7PHC - chains u and 3 of the 54 polymer chains in the assembly; structure by electron microscopy, 9.90 A resolution (very low resolution: no residue pairs are listed; an interface is given only as per-side residue counts).

# Chain u
Name: 50S ribosomal protein L27
Source organism: Mycoplasma pneumoniae M129
Reference sequence: P75458 (RL27_MYCPN); numbering as in UniProt (aligned over 1-104)
Sequence (104 residues; row label = number of the first residue in the row):
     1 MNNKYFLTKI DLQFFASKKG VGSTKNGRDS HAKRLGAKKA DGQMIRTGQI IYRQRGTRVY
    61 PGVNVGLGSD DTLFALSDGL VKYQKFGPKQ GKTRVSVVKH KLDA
Not modelled in the structure: 1-16, 103-104

# Chain 3
Molecule: 23S ribosomal RNA
Source organism: Mycoplasma pneumoniae M129
Sequence (2907 nucleotides; row label = number of the first residue in the row):
     1 UACAAUAAGU UACUAAGGGC UUAUGGUGGA UGCCUUGGCA CUAAUAGGCG AUGAAGGACG
    61 UGUUAACCUG CGAUAAGCUU CGGGUAGGUG GUAAGAACCU CAGAUCCGGA GAUUUCCGAA
   121 UGGAGCAAUC CGGUAGUUGG AAACAGCUAU CAUUAAUUGA UGAAUAAAUA GUCAAUUAAA
   181 GCAAUACGUG GUGAAGUGAA ACAUCUCAGU AGCCACAGGA AAAGAAAACG AAUGUGAUUC
   241 CGUGUGUAGU GGCGAGCGAA AGCGGAACAG GCCAAACUUA UCAUUAGAUA GGGGUUGUAG
   301 GGCUUGCAAU GUGGACUUGA AAACGAUAGA AGAAGCUGUU GGAAAGCAGC GCGCAAAAGG
   361 GUGAUAGCCC CGUAUUUGAA AUUGUUUUCA UACCUAGCGA GAUCCCUGAG UAGCUCGGAA
   421 AACGUUAUUU UGAGUGAAUC UGCCCAGACC AUUGGGUAAG CCUAAAUACU AAUUAGUGAC
   481 CGAUAGCGAA ACAGUACCGU GAGGGAAAGG UGAAAAGAAC CCAGAGAUGG GAGUGAAAUA
   541 GAUUCUGAAA CCAUAUGCCU ACAACGUGUC AGAGCACAUU AAUGUGUGAU GGCGUGCGUU
   601 UUGAAGUAUG AGCCGGCGAG UUAUGAUAGC AAGCGUUAGU UAACCAGGAG AUGGGGAGCU
   661 GUAGCGAAAG CGAGUUUUAA AAGAGCGUUU GUUUGUUAUU AUAGACCCGA AACGGGUUGA
   721 GCUAGUCAUG AGCAGGUUGA AGGUUGAGUA ACAUCAACUG GAGGACCGAA CCGACUCUCG
   781 UUGAAACGAU AGCGGAUGAC UUGUGAUUAG GGGUGAAAUU CCAAUCGAAA UCCGUGAUAG
   841 CUGGUUCUCG UCGAAAUAGC UUUAAGGCUA GCGUGAGAUC ACAAAUAAGU GGAGGUAAAG
   901 CUACUGAAUG UAUGAUGGCG CCACCUAGGC GUACUGAAUA CAAUUAAACU CUGAAUGCCA
   961 UUUAUUUUAU UCUCGCAGUC AGACAGUGGG GGAUAAGCUU CAUUGUCAAG AGGGGAAGAG
  1021 CCCAGAUCAU UAAAUAAGGU CCCCAAAAUA UACUAAGUGG AAAAGGAUGU GAAAGUGCUA
  1081 AAACAGCAAG GAUGUUGGCU UAGAAGCAGC CAUCGUUUAA AGAGUGCGUA ACAGCUCACU
  1141 UGUCGAGUGU UUUUGCGCCG AAGAUGUAAC GGGGCUAAGU AUAUUACCGA AUUUAUGGAU
  1201 AAGAUUUAUA UCUUGUGGUA GACGAGCGUU GUAUUGGAGU UGAAGUCAAA GCGUGAGCAU
  1261 UGGUGGAUCC AAUACAAGUG AGAAUGCCGG CAUGAGUAAC GCUUGGGAGU GAGAAUCUCC
  1321 CAAACCGAUU GACUAAGGUU UCCUGGACCA GGGUCGUCCU UCCAGGGUUA GUCUGGACCU
  1381 AAGCUGAGGC UGAAAAGCGU AGGCGAUGGA CAACAGGUUA AUAUUCCUGU ACUUACAGUU
  1441 AGACUGAUGG AGUGACAAAG AAGGUUUUCC ACCCCCAUAA UUGGAUUUGG GGAUAAAUCA
  1501 UAAGGUGGUA CAAUAGGCAA AUCCGUUGUG CAUAACAUUG AGUGAUGAUG UCGAGUGAAU
  1561 GAGUGAUCAA GUAGCGAAGG UGGUAUUAAU CAUGCUUUCA AGAAAAGCUU CUAGGGUUAA
  1621 UCUAGCUGUA ACCAGUACCG AGAACGAACA CACGUAGUCA AGGAGAGGAU CCUAAGGUUA
  1681 GCGAGUGAAC UAUAGCCAAG GAACUCUGCA AAUUAACCCC GUAAGUUAGC GAGAAGGGGU
  1741 GCUUAUGUAA AAGUAAGCCG CAGUGAAGAA CGAGGGGGGA CUGUUUAACU AAAACACAAC
  1801 UCUAUGCCAA ACCGUAAGGU GAUGUAUAUG GGGUGACACC UGCCCAGUGC UGGAAGGUUA
  1861 AAGAAGGAGG UUAGCGCAAG CGAAGCUUUU AACUGAAGCC CCAGUGAACG GCGGCCGUAA
  1921 CUAUAACGGU CCUAAGGUAG CGAAAUUCCU AGUCGGGUAA AUUCCGUCCC GCUUGAAUGG
  1981 UGUAACCAUC UCUUGACUGU CUCGGCUAUA GACUCGGUGA AAUCCAGGUA CGGGUGAAGA
  2041 CACCCGUUAG GCGCAACGGG ACGGAAAGAC CCCGUGAAGC UUUACUGUAG CUUAAUAUUG
  2101 AUCAGGACAU UAUCAUGUAG AGAAUAGGUA GGAGCAAUCG AUGCAAGUUC GCUAGGACUU
  2161 GUUGAUGCGA AAGGUGGAAU ACUACCCUUG GUUGUGUGCU GUUCUAAUUG GUAACUGUUA
  2221 UCCAGUUUCA AGACAGUGUU AGGUGGGCAG UUUGACUGGG GCGGUCGCCU CCUAAAAGGU
  2281 AACGGAGGCG UACAAAGGUA CCUUCAGUAC GGUUGGAAAU CGUAUGUAGA GUGUAAUGGU
  2341 GUAAGGGUGC UUGACUGUGA GACAUACAGG UCGAACAGGU GAGAAAUCAG GUCAUAGUGA
  2401 UCCGGUGGUC CAGUAUGGAA UGGCCAUCGC UCAACGGAUA AAAGCUACUC CGGGGAUAAC
  2461 AGGCUGAUAC UGCCCAAGAG UUCAUAUCGA CGGCAGUGUU UGGCACCUCG AUGUCGACUC
  2521 AUCUCAUCCU CGAGCUGAAG CAGGUUCGAA GGGUUCGGCU GUUCGCCGAU UAAAGAGAUA
  2581 CGUGAGUUGG GUUCAAACCG UCGUGAGACA GGUUGGUCCC UAUCUAUUGU GCCCGUAGGA
  2641 AGAUUGAAGA GUGUUGCUUC UAGUACGAGA GGACCGAAGC GAGGACACCU CUUAUGCUCC
  2701 AGUUGUAGCG CCAGCUGCAC CGCUGGGUAG UAACGUGUCU AUUAGAUAAA CGCUGAAAGC
  2761 AUCUAAGUGU GAAACUAUCU CAAAGAUUAA UCUUCCCAUU UCGCAAGAAA GUAAGAGCCG
  2821 UCAAAGACGA UGACGUUGAU AGGUUACAGG UGUAAGCAUA GUGAUAUGUU GAGCUGAGUA
  2881 AUACUAAUUG CUCGAGGACU UAUUGGA
Not modelled in the structure: 1-7, 923-927, 1560-1569, 2901-2907

# Chain u / chain 3 interface
At this resolution (10 A) residue pairs are not listed: 50 residues of chain u and 55 of chain 3 lie at the interface.

# Summary
The interface between chain u and chain 3 involves 50 residues on one side and 55 on the other.
Here chain u is 50S ribosomal protein L27 and chain 3 is 23S ribosomal RNA, both from Mycoplasma pneumoniae
M129. Entry 7PHC (70S ribosome with A*- and P/E-site tRNAs in chloramphenicol-treated Mycoplasma pneumoniae
cells) was determined by electron microscopy, deposited together with 7OOC, 7OOD, 7P6Z, 7PAH, 7PAI, 7PAJ and
23 further entries.
